PDB entry 8UBB | electron microscopy, 3.23 A resolution | chains F and I of the 9 polymer chains in the assembly

# Chain F
Protein: Avd
From: Bordetella phage BPP-1
Reference sequence: chimeric construct of Q775D7, Q9FA38: residues 1-124 from Q775D7 (Q775D7_BPBPP) positions 1-124 (same numbers); residues 125-290 from Q9FA38 positions 5-170 (UniProt number = residue number - 120)
Chain sequence (290 residues; numbered 1 to 290; the number before each row is that of its first residue):
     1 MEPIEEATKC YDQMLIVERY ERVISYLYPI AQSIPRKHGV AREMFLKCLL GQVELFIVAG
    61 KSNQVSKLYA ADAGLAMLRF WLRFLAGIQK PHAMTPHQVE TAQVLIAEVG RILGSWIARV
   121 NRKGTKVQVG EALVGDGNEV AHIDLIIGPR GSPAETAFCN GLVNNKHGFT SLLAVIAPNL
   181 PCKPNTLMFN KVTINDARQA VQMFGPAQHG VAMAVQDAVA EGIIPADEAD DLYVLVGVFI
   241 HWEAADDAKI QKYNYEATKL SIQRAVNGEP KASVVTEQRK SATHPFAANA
Not modelled in the structure: 1-12, 124-290

# Chain I
Molecule: Diversity-generating retroelement (DGR) RNA Sp
Sequence (140 nucleotides; each row starts with the number of its first residue):
     1 CAUGGCUCUG CCAACGCUAC GGCUUGGCGG GCUGGCCUUU CCUCAAUAGG UGGUCAGCCG
    61 GUUCUGUCCU GCUUCGGCGA ACACGUUACA CGGUUCGGCA AAACGUCGAU UACUGAAAAU
   121 GGAAAGGCGG GGCCGACUUC
Not modelled in the structure: 1-2, 34-46, 57-58, 140

# Chain F / chain I interface
Contacting residue pairs (11; chain F residue first):
  Gln32(F) - G4(I)  hydrogen bond to the base
  Ile34(F) - G4(I)  base contact
  Arg36(F) - G5(I)  salt bridge to the phosphate
  Arg36(F) - G26(I)  salt bridge to the phosphate
  Lys37(F) - C15(I)  hydrogen bond to the base
  Lys37(F) - U25(I)  phosphate contact
  Lys37(F) - G26(I)  hydrogen bond to the phosphate
  Arg42(F) - G4(I)  hydrogen bond to the base
  Arg42(F) - G5(I)  salt bridge to the phosphate
  Leu46(F) - G4(I)  base contact
  Lys90(F) - C15(I)  sugar contact
Interface residues without a listed pair, chain F (9 interface residues in all): Ser33, Gln89
Interface residues without a listed pair, chain I (6 interface residues in all): G27

# Overview
9 residues of chain F face 6 of chain I across their interface, with 4 hydrogen bonds and 3 salt bridges.
Polar pairs include Gln32(F)-G4(I), Lys37(F)-C15(I) and Arg42(F)-G4(I).
Here chain F is Avd (Bordetella phage BPP-1) and chain I is Diversity-generating retroelement (DGR) RNA Sp.
Entry 8UBB (Diversity-generating retroelement (DGR) ribonucleoprotein reverse transcriptase - Active State
(N-empty) 1b) was determined by electron microscopy, deposited together with 8UB7, 8UB8, 8UB9, 8UBA, 8UBC,
8UBD, 8UBE and 8UBF.
